Entry 5CTG (X-ray diffraction, 3.10 A resolution); this record covers chains A and C of the 3 polymer chains in the assembly.

== Chain A (and C) ==
Name: Bidirectional sugar transporter SWEET2b
From: Oryza sativa subsp. japonica
Notes: chain C of this document is another copy of the same molecule, construct and numbering; everything in this record applies to it too
UniProtKB: Q5N8J1 (SWT2B_ORYSJ); residues 1-215 here = UniProt positions 1-215
Amino-acid sequence (224 residues; row label = number of the first residue in the row):
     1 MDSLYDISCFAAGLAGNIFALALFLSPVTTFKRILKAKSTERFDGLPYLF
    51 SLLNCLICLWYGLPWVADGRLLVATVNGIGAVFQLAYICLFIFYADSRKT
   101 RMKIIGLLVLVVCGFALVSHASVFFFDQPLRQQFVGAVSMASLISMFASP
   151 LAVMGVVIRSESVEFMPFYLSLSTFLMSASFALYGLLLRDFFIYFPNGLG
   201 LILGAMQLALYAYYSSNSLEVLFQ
Disordered / not traced: 1, 216-224 (chain C: 1-2, 218-224)
Construct notes: expression tag (216-224)
Reported in the primary citation:
  - contacts within the chain: Tyr61-Asp190 (hydrogen bond), Tyr61-Gln132
  - binding site for 3,6,9,12,15,18,21,24-octaoxahexacosan-1-ol: Cys58, Asn77, Phe181, Asn197
  - self-association interface (contacts with another copy of this molecule); pairs are residue here / residue on that copy: Met102-Ile158

== How chain A and chain C interact ==
Residue-residue contacts (29; chain A residue first):
  Ile158(A) with Lys99(C); Met102(C); Lys103(C)
  Glu161(A) with Lys99(C)
  Leu186(A) with Phe124(C), hydrophobic; Phe125(C), hydrophobic
  Arg189(A) with Phe124(C); Phe125(C), hydrogen bond (side chain-backbone); Phe126(C)
  Asp190(A) with Phe125(C)
  Phe191(A) with Phe125(C); Phe126(C), hydrophobic; Phe134(C), hydrophobic
  Tyr194(A) with Leu117(C); His120(C), hydrogen bond; Ala121(C), hydrophobic; Phe125(C), hydrophobic
  Phe195(A) with Leu117(C); Val118(C), hydrophobic
  Gly198(A) with Leu117(C)
  Leu199(A) with Leu117(C)
  Ile202(A) with Cys113(C); Leu117(C), hydrophobic
  Leu203(A) with Leu110(C), hydrophobic
  Met206(A) with Gly106(C); Val109(C), hydrophobic; Leu110(C)
  Tyr214(A) with Lys99(C); Met102(C), hydrogen bond
Interface residues without a listed pair, chain A (16 interface residues in all): Arg159, Gly185
Interface residues without a listed pair, chain C (17 interface residues in all): Gly114, Asp127

== In short ==
Chain A and chain C form an interface of 16 and 17 residues respectively; the contacts include 3 hydrogen
bonds. Polar pairs include Arg189(A)-Phe125(C), Tyr194(A)-His120(C) and Tyr214(A)-Met102(C). The paper reports
a binding site for 3,6,9,12,15,18,21,24-octaoxahexacosan-1-ol at Cys58(A), Asn77(A) and Phe181(A) among
others; a self-association interface involving Met102(A).
Chain A and chain C are both Bidirectional sugar transporter SWEET2b (Oryza sativa subsp. japonica); the
structure, The 3.1 A resolution structure of a eukaryotic SWEET transporter, was determined by X-ray
diffraction, deposited together with 5CTH.
